Entry 4ND3 (X-ray diffraction, 2.05 A resolution); this record covers chains A and B.

Chain A (and B):
Molecule: Lactate dehydrogenase, adjacent gene encodes predicted malate dehydrogenase
Organism: Cryptosporidium parvum
Notes: EC 1.1.1.27; chain B of this document is another copy of the same molecule, construct and numbering; everything in this record applies to it too
UniProt: Q5CYZ2 (Q5CYZ2_CRYPI); the construct has insertions or renumbered stretches relative to UniProt, so the offset changes along the chain: 17-20 = UniProt 17-20; 22-46 = UniProt 21-45; 48-72 = UniProt 46-70; 74-81 = UniProt 73-80; 8 more segments
Chain sequence (321 residues; row label = number of the first residue in the row; note: 13 numbers in that range are skipped by the numbering (no residue carries them; nothing is unmodelled there); a row labelled like 73A-73B holds insertion residues (73A, then the next letters in order)):
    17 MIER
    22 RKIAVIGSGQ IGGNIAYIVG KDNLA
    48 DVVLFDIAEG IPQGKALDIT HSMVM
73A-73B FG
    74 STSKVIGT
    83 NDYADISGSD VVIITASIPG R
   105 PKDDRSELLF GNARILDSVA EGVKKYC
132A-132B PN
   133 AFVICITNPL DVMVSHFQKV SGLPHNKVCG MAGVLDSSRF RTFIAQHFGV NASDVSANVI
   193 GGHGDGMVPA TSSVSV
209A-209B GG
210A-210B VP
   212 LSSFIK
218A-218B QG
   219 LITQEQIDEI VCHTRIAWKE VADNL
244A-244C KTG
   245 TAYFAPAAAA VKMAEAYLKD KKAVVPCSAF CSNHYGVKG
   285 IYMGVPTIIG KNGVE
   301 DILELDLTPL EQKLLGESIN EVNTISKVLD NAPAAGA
Not modelled in the structure: 334-337
Covalent attachments: covalent link Arg20-Arg22; covalent link Ala46-Asp48, Glu299-Asp301; covalent link Thr81-Asn83; covalent link Arg103-Pro105; covalent link Pro210B-Leu212; covalent link Gly283-Ile285
Residues lining bound ligands:
  - (2S)-2-hydroxypropanoic acid (2OP): Arg109, Asn140, Leu167, Arg171, His195, Trp236, Thr245, Ala246
  - NAD (nicotinamide-adenine-dinucleotide): Ile27, Gly28, Ser29, Gly30, Gln31, Ile32, Gly33, Phe52, Asp53, Ile54, Ala55, Thr97, Ala98, Ser99, Leu112, Asn116, Ile119, Ile138, Thr139, Asn140, Leu142, Met163, Ala164, Leu167, His195, Thr245, Ala246, Pro250

How chain A and chain B interact:
Pairs across the interface (99):
  Gly34(A) with Phe248(B)
  Asn35(A) with Asn35(B); Tyr38(B); Phe248(B)
  Tyr38(A) with Ile39(B), hydrophobic; Phe248(B), hydrogen bond (side chain-backbone); Ala251(B); Ala252(B)
  Ile39(A) with Tyr38(B), hydrophobic; Lys42(B)
  Lys42(A) with Ile39(B); Lys42(B); Asp43(B), salt bridge
  Asp43(A) with Lys42(B), salt bridge
  Glu56(A) with Lys244A(B), hydrogen bond (backbone-side chain)
  Gly57(A) with Asn242(B)
  Ile58(A) with Asn242(B); Leu243(B)
  Gln60(A) with Asn242(B)
  Gly61(A) with Val239(B); Asn242(B); Leu243(B)
  Lys62(A) with Leu243(B); Tyr247(B)
  Leu64(A) with Glu238(B)
  Asp65(A) with Ala246(B); Tyr247(B), hydrogen bond (side chain-backbone); Phe248(B), hydrogen bond (side chain-backbone); Ala249(B), hydrogen bond (side chain-backbone); Pro250(B)
  Ile66(A) with Phe248(B), hydrophobic
  His68(A) with Ser170(B); Arg171(B), hydrogen bond; Phe175(B); Val239(B); Ala249(B)
  Ser69(A) with Ala249(B)
  Val71(A) with Ser170(B); Arg173(B); Thr174(B); Ala184(B); Ser185(B)
  Met72(A) with Val166(B); Leu167(B), hydrophobic; Ser170(B); Ala249(B); Ala252(B), hydrophobic; Ala253(B); Lys256(B)
  Phe73A(A) with Ala252(B), hydrophobic
  Gly73B(A) with Ser185(B)
  Thr75(A) with Asn183(B)
  Val166(A) with Met72(B)
  Leu167(A) with Met72(B), hydrophobic
  Ser170(A) with His68(B); Val71(B); Met72(B)
  Arg171(A) with His68(B), hydrogen bond
  Arg173(A) with Val71(B)
  Thr174(A) with Thr67(B); Val71(B)
  Phe175(A) with His68(B)
  Gln178(A) with Thr67(B)
  Asn183(A) with Thr75(B)
  Ala184(A) with Val71(B), hydrophobic
  Ser185(A) with Val71(B); Gly73B(B)
  Glu238(A) with Leu64(B)
  Val239(A) with Gly61(B); His68(B)
  Asn242(A) with Gly57(B); Ile58(B), hydrogen bond (backbone-backbone); Gln60(B); Gly61(B); Leu64(B)
  Leu243(A) with Ile58(B); Gly61(B); Lys62(B)
  Lys244A(A) with Glu56(B)
  Ala246(A) with Asp65(B)
  Tyr247(A) with Lys62(B); Asp65(B), hydrogen bond (backbone-side chain)
  Phe248(A) with Gly34(B); Asn35(B); Tyr38(B), hydrogen bond (backbone-side chain); Asp65(B), hydrogen bond (backbone-side chain); Ile66(B), hydrophobic
  Ala249(A) with Asp65(B), hydrogen bond (backbone-side chain); His68(B); Ser69(B); Met72(B)
  Pro250(A) with Asp65(B)
  Ala251(A) with Tyr38(B)
  Ala252(A) with Tyr38(B); Ser69(B); Met72(B), hydrophobic; Phe73A(B), hydrophobic
  Ala253(A) with Met72(B), hydrogen bond (backbone-side chain)
  Lys256(A) with Met72(B)
Also at the interface, not in a pair above, chain A (48 interface residues in all): Thr67
Also at the interface, not in a pair above, chain B (48 interface residues in all): Gln178

Overview:
Chain A and chain B each contribute 48 residues to their interface; the contacts include 13 hydrogen bonds and
2 salt bridges. Polar pairs include Lys42(A)-Asp43(B), Tyr38(A)-Phe248(B) and Glu56(A)-Lys244A(B). Ligands of
chain A: NAD and (2S)-2-hydroxypropanoic acid.
Chain A and chain B are both Lactate dehydrogenase, adjacent gene encodes predicted malate dehydrogenase
(Cryptosporidium parvum); the structure, Crystal structure of the lactate dehydrogenase from cryptosporidium
parvum complexed with substrate (l-lactic acid) and cofactor ..., was determined by X-ray diffraction (same
publication as 4ND1, 4ND2, 4ND4 and 4ND5).
